PDB entry 8T59 | X-ray diffraction, 2.00 A resolution | chains A and B of the 3 polymer chains in the assembly

[Chain A]
Molecule: Para.09 heavy chain
Organism: synthetic construct
Sequence (225 residues; numbered 1 to 225; the number before each row is that of its first residue):
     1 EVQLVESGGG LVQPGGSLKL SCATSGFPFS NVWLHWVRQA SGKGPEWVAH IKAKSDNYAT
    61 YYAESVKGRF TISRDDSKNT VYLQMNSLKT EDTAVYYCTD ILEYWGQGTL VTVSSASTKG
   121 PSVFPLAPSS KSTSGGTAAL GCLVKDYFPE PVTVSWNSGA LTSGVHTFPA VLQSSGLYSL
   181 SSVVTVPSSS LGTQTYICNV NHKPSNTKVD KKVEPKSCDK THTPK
Disordered / not traced: 130-133, 215-225
Disulfide bonds: Cys-22/Cys-98, Cys-142/Cys-198
Bound ions: Zn2+ site 1: Glu-1 (shared with 1 residue of chain C; 2 residues of chain D); Zn2+ site 2: Glu-64 (shared with Asp-1(B), Asp-156(B), His-194(B) of chain B); Zn2+ site 3: His-166 (shared with Asn-142(B), Asn-143(B) of chain B; 1 residue of chain C)

[Chain B]
Molecule: Para.09 light chain
Organism: synthetic construct
Sequence (219 residues; numbered 1 to 219; the number before each row is that of its first residue):
     1 DVVMTQSPLS LPVTPGEPAS ISCRSSRSLL TSKGITSLYW YLQKPGQSPQ LLIYRMSNLA
    61 SGIPDRFSGS GSGTDFTLKI SRVEAEDVGV YYCAQFLVYP YTFGPGTKVE IKRTVAAPSV
   121 FIFPPSDEQL KSGTASVVCL LNNFYPREAK VQWKVDNALQ SGNSQESVTE QDSKDSTYSL
   181 SSTLTLSKAD YEKHKVYACE VTHQGLSSPV TKSFNRGEC
Disordered / not traced: 219
Disulfide bonds: Cys-23/Cys-93, Cys-139/Cys-199
Bound ions: Zn2+ site 1: Asp-1, Asp-156, His-194 (shared with Glu-64(A) of chain A); Zn2+ site 2: Glu-84, Glu-86 (shared with 2 residues of chain D); Zn2+ site 3: Asn-142, Asn-143 (shared with His-166(A) of chain A; 1 residue of chain C)

[How chain A and chain B interact]
Contacting residue pairs (57):
  Gln-39(A) with Gln-43(B), hydrogen bond; Tyr-92(B)
  Lys-43(A) with Tyr-92(B)
  Gly-44(A) with Tyr-92(B)
  Pro-45(A) with Tyr-92(B); Phe-103(B)
  Trp-47(A) with Tyr-99(B); Tyr-101(B)
  His-50(A) with Tyr-99(B), hydrogen bond
  Lys-52(A) with Tyr-99(B)
  Tyr-61(A) with Tyr-99(B)
  Glu-64(A) with Asp-1(B)
  Tyr-97(A) with Gln-43(B); Gln-47(B); Ser-48(B)
  Ile-101(A) with Tyr-41(B), hydrogen bond (backbone-side chain); Phe-96(B), hydrophobic
  Leu-102(A) with Tyr-39(B), hydrophobic; Leu-51(B)
  Glu-103(A) with Ser-61(B), hydrogen bond
  Trp-105(A) with Tyr-41(B), hydrophobic; Ser-48(B); Pro-49(B)
  Gly-106(A) with Ser-48(B)
  Phe-124(A) with Ser-126(B); Gln-129(B)
  Pro-125(A) with Ser-126(B); Glu-128(B)
  Leu-126(A) with Phe-123(B), hydrophobic; Val-138(B), hydrophobic
  Ala-127(A) with Phe-123(B)
  Thr-137(A) with Phe-121(B)
  Ala-139(A) with Phe-121(B), hydrophobic; Phe-123(B); Leu-140(B), hydrophobic
  Leu-140(A) with Phe-123(B), hydrophobic
  Leu-143(A) with Ser-136(B)
  Lys-145(A) with Gln-129(B); Ser-136(B)
  His-166(A) with Asn-142(B), hydrogen bond; Asn-143(B), hydrogen bond; Ser-179(B), hydrogen bond
  Phe-168(A) with Leu-140(B), hydrophobic; Ser-167(B); Thr-169(B); Ser-179(B); Leu-180(B); Ser-181(B)
  Pro-169(A) with Ser-167(B), hydrogen bond (backbone-side chain); Val-168(B)
  Val-171(A) with Gln-165(B); Glu-166(B); Ser-167(B)
  Leu-172(A) with Gln-165(B), hydrogen bond (backbone-side chain)
  Gln-173(A) with Gln-165(B)
  Ser-181(A) with Ser-181(B), hydrogen bond
  Val-183(A) with Leu-140(B), hydrophobic
Interface residues without a listed pair, chain A (36 interface residues in all): His-35, Ala-138, Thr-167, Thr-185
Interface residues without a listed pair, chain B (34 interface residues in all): Ala-60, Pro-100

[Summary]
The interface between chain A and chain B involves 36 residues on one side and 34 on the other, with 10
hydrogen bonds. Among the polar pairs are Gln-39(A)/Gln-43(B), His-50(A)/Tyr-99(B) and Ile-101(A)/Tyr-41(B).
Glu-64(A), Asp-1(B), Asp-156(B) and His-194(B) coordinate Zn2+ site 1.
Chain A is Para.09 heavy chain and chain B is Para.09 light chain, both from synthetic construct; the
structure, Crystal structure of Para.09 bound to TREM2, was determined by X-ray diffraction (same publication
as 8T51).
